Entry 6ODE (X-ray diffraction, 2.90 A resolution); this record covers chains F and N of the 28 polymer chains in the assembly.

== Chain F ==
Name: Proteasome subunit alpha
Organism: Mycobacterium tuberculosis (strain ATCC 25618 / H37Rv)
Notes: EC 3.4.25.1
UniProt: P9WHU1 (PSA_MYCTU); residue numbers follow UniProt; this construct covers 10-248
Amino-acid sequence (240 residues; numbered 9 to 248; the number before each row is that of its first residue):
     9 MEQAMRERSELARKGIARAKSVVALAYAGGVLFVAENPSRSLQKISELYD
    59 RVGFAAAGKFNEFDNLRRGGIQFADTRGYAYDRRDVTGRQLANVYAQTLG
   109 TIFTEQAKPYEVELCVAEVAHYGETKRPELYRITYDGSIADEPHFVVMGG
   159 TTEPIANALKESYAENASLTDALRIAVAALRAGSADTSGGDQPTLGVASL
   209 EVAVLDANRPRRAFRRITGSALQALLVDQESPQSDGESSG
Disordered / not traced: 191-202, 235-248
Sequence notes: initiating methionine (9)
Curated features (UniProtKB/Swiss-Prot):
  - modified residue (Phosphothreonine): Thr84, Thr178, Thr202

== Chain N ==
Name: Proteasome subunit beta
Organism: Mycobacterium tuberculosis (strain ATCC 25618 / H37Rv)
Notes: EC 3.4.25.1
UniProt: P9WHT9 (PSB_MYCTU); residues 1-234 here correspond to UniProt positions 58-291 (UniProt number = residue number + 57)
Amino-acid sequence (234 residues; numbered 1 to 234; the number before each row is that of its first residue):
     1 TTIVALKYPGGVVMAGDRRSTQGNMISGRDVRKVYITDDYTATGIAGTAA
    51 VAVEFARLYAVELEHYEKLEGVPLTFAGKINRLAIMVRGNLAAAMQGLLA
   101 LPLLAGYDIHASDPQSAGRIVSFDAAGGWNIEEEGYQAVGSGSLFAKSSM
   151 KKLYSQVTDGDSGLRVAVEALYDAADDDSATGGPDLVRGIFPTAVIIDAD
   201 GAVDVPESRIAELARAIIESRSGADTFGSDGGEK
Disordered / not traced: 224-234
Curated features (UniProtKB/Swiss-Prot):
  - active site: Thr1 (Nucleophile)
  - site: Thr1 (Covalent link with the inhibitor MLN-273)
Ligand contacts:
  - M9G (N-{(2S)-1-({(1S)-1-[5-(2-fluorophenyl)-1H-imidazol-2-yl]ethyl}amino)-1,4-dioxo-4-[(2R)-2-phenylpyrrolidin-1-yl]butan-2-yl}-5-methyl-1,2-oxazole-3-carboxamide), molecule 1: Thr1, Ser20, Thr21, Gln22, Ser27, Val31, Arg32, Lys33, Tyr35, Ile45, Ala46, Gly47, Thr48, Ala49, Ala52, Leu98
  - M9G, molecule 2: Ser122, Phe123, Asp124, Ala125, Ala126, Gly128, Trp129, Asn130
Reported in the primary citation:
  - binding site for M9G: Ser20, Ser27, Gly47

== Interface between chain F and chain N ==
Contacting residue pairs - 20 pairs, chain F then chain N:
  Arg85(F) with Glu70(N), salt bridge
  Tyr87(F) with Asn81(N), hydrogen bond (backbone-side chain)
  Ala88(F) with Asn81(N), hydrogen bond (backbone-side chain); Arg82(N), hydrogen bond (backbone-side chain); Ile85(N)
  Tyr89(F) with Tyr66(N), hydrophobic; Leu74(N), hydrophobic; Gly78(N); Asn81(N), hydrogen bond (backbone-side chain); Arg82(N)
  Asp90(F) with Thr75(N); Ala77(N); Gly78(N)
  Arg92(F) with Thr75(N)
  Asp93(F) with Tyr66(N); Leu74(N); Thr75(N), hydrogen bond
  Arg97(F) with Glu70(N)
  Gln98(F) with Tyr66(N), hydrogen bond; Glu70(N), hydrogen bond
Other interface residues (no listed pair), chain N (10 interface residues in all): Pro73

== Summary ==
Chain F and chain N form an interface of 9 and 10 residues respectively, with 7 hydrogen bonds and 1 salt
bridge. Among the polar pairs are Arg85(F)-Glu70(N), Tyr87(F)-Asn81(N) and Ala88(F)-Asn81(N). Bound to chain
N: compound M9G. From the paper: a binding site for M9G at Ser20(N), Ser27(N) and Gly47(N).
Chain F is Proteasome subunit alpha and chain N is Proteasome subunit beta, both from Mycobacterium
tuberculosis (strain ATCC 25618 / H37Rv); the structure, Crystal Structure of Mycobacterium tuberculosis
Proteasome in Complex with Phenylimidazole-based Inhibitor B6, was determined by X-ray diffraction (same
publication as 6OCW and 6OCZ).
